Entry 6IRG (electron microscopy, 5.50 A resolution (low resolution: residue-level contacts below are approximate; hydrogen-bond / salt-bridge calls are withheld)); this record covers chains C and B of the 4 polymer chains in the assembly.

# Chain C
Protein: Glutamate receptor ionotropic, NMDA 1
From: Homo sapiens
UniProt: Q05586 (NMDZ1_HUMAN); numbering as in UniProt (aligned over 1-847)
Amino-acid sequence (847 residues; each row starts with the number of its first residue):
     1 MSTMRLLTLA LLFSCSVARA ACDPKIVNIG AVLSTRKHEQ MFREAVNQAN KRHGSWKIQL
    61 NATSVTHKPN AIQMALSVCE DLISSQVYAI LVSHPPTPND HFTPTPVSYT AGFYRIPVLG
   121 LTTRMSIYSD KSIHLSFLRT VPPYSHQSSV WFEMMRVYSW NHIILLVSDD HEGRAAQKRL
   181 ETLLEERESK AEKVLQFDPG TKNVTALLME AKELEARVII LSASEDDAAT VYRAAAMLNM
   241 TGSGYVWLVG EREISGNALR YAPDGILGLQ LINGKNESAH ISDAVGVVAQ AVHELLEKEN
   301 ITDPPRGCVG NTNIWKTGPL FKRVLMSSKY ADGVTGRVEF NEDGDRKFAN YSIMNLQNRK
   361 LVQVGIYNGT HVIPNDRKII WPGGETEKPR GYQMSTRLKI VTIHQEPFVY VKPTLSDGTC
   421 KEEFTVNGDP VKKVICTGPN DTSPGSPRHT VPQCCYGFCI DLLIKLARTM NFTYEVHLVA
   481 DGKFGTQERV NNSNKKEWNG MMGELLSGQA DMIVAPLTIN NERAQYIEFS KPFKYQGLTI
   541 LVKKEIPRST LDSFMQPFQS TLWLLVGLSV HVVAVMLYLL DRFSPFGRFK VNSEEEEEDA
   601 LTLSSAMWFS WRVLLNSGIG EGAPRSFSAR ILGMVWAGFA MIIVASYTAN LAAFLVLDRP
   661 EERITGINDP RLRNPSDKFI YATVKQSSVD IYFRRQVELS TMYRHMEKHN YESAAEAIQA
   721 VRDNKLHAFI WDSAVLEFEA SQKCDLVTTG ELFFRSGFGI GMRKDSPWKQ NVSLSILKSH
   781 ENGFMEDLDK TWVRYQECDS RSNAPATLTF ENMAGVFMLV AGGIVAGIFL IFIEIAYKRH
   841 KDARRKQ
Not modelled in the structure: 1-24, 549-552, 585-600, 623-625, 659-662, 803-808, 845-847
Disulfides: Cys79-Cys308, Cys420-Cys454, Cys436-Cys455
Differences from the reference sequence: engineered mutation Arg612 (Gly in Q05586)
Swiss-Prot annotation at these positions:
  - region: Leu603 to Pro624 (Pore-forming)
  - binding site (glycine): Pro516, Thr518, Arg523, Ser688, Asp732
  - glycosylation (N-linked (GlcNAc...) asparagine): Asn61, Asn203, Asn239, Asn276, Asn300, Asn350, Asn368, Asn440, Asn471, Asn491, Asn674, Asn771

# Chain B
Protein: Glutamate receptor ionotropic, NMDA 2A
From: Homo sapiens
UniProt: Q12879 (NMDE1_HUMAN); the construct has insertions or renumbered stretches relative to UniProt, so the offset changes along the chain: 1-538 = UniProt 1-538; 540-582 = UniProt 539-581; 598-841 = UniProt 598-841
Amino-acid sequence (841 residues; row label = number of the first residue in the row; note: 16 numbers in that range are skipped by the numbering (no residue carries them; nothing is unmodelled there); a row labelled like 582A-582P holds insertion residues (582A, then the next letters in order)):
     1 MGRVGYWTLL VLPALLVWRG PAPSAAAEKG PPALNIAVML GHSHDVTERE LRTLWGPEQA
    61 AGLPLDVNVV ALLMNRTDPK SLITHVCDLM SGARIHGLVF GDDTDQEAVA QMLDFISSHT
   121 FVPILGIHGG ASMIMADKDP TSTFFQFGAS IQQQATVMLK IMQDYDWHVF SLVTTIFPGY
   181 REFISFVKTT VDNSFVGWDM QNVITLDTSF EDAKTQVQLK KIHSSVILLY CSKDEAVLIL
   241 SEARSLGLTG YDFFWIVPSL VSGNTELIPK EFPSGLISVS YDDWDYSLEA RVRDGIGILT
   301 TAASSMLEKF SYIPEAKASC YGQMERPEVP MHTLHPFMVN VTWDGKDLSF TEEGYQVHPR
   361 LVVIVLNKDR EWEKVGKWEN HTLSLRHAVW PRYKSFSDCE PDDNHLSIVT LEEAPFVIVE
   421 DIDPLTETCV RNTVPCRKFV KINNSTNEGM NVKKCCKGFC IDILKKLSRT VKFTYDLYLV
   481 TNGKHGKKVN NVWNGMIGEV VYQRAVMAVG SLTINEERSE VVDFSVPFVE TGISVMVS
   540 RSNGTVSPSA FLEPFSASVW VMMFVMLLIV SAIAVFVFEY FSP
582A-582P VGYNRNLAKGKAPHGP
   598 SFTIGKAIWL LWGLVFNNSV PVQNPKGTTS KIMVSVWAFF AVIFLASYTA NLAAFMIQRR
   658 FVDQVTGLSD KKFQRPHDYS PPFRFGTVPN GSTERNIRNN YPYMHQYMTK FNQKGVEDAL
   718 VSLKTGKLDA FIYDAAVLNY KAGRDEGCKL VTIGSGYIFA TTGYGIALQK GSPWKRQIDL
   778 ALLQFVGDGE MEELETLWLT GICHNEKNEV MSSQLDIDNM AGVFYMLAAA MALSLITFIW
   838 EHLF
Not modelled in the structure: 1-33, 399, 540-555, 582A-582P, 614-624, 656, 759-765, 810-813
Disulfides: Cys87-Cys320, Cys436-Cys456
Differences from the reference sequence: engineered mutation Arg656 (Glu in Q12879), Arg657 (Glu in Q12879)
Swiss-Prot annotation at these positions:
  - region: Phe599 to Gln620 (Pore-forming)
  - binding site (Zn(2+)): His44, His128, Glu266, Asp282
  - binding site (L-glutamate): Ser511, Thr513, Arg518, Ser689, Thr690, Asp731
  - site: Asn614 (Functional determinant of NMDA receptors)
  - glycosylation (N-linked (GlcNAc...) asparagine): Asn75, Asn340, Asn380, Asn443, Asn444, Asn542, Asn687

# How chain C and chain B interact
Residue-residue contacts - 65 pairs, chain C then chain B:
  Glu188(C) - Arg773(B)
  Ile519(C) - Leu780(B)
  Asn520(C) - Leu780(B)
  Asn521(C) - Leu777(B)
  Asn521(C) - Leu780(B)
  Asn521(C) - Gln781(B)
  Ala524(C) - Leu780(B)
  Lys531(C) - Ser519(B)
  Tyr535(C) - Pro527(B)
  Tyr535(C) - Glu530(B)
  Met607(C) - Ile629(B)
  Trp608(C) - Thr625(B)
  Trp608(C) - Thr626(B)
  Trp608(C) - Ser627(B)
  Trp608(C) - Lys628(B)
  Trp608(C) - Ile629(B)
  Trp608(C) - Met630(B)
  Trp611(C) - Ile629(B)
  Trp611(C) - Ser632(B)
  Trp611(C) - Val633(B)
  Leu615(C) - Ile629(B)
  Leu615(C) - Ser632(B)
  Leu615(C) - Val633(B)
  Leu615(C) - Phe636(B)
  Ser617(C) - Ser632(B)
  Thr648(C) - Ala643(B)
  Leu651(C) - Ala643(B)
  Leu651(C) - Ala647(B)
  Leu655(C) - Ala647(B)
  Val656(C) - Ala647(B)
  Val656(C) - Gln655(B)
  Gln696(C) - Gly784(B)
  Phe754(C) - Gly784(B)
  Arg755(C) - Glu530(B)
  Arg755(C) - Val783(B)
  Leu774(C) - Ser519(B)
  Leu777(C) - Glu516(B)
  Leu777(C) - Ser519(B)
  His780(C) - Ala757(B)
  His780(C) - Thr758(B)
  Glu781(C) - Asn515(B)
  Glu781(C) - Glu516(B)
  Glu781(C) - Glu517(B)
  Glu781(C) - Asn693(B)
  Met785(C) - Thr758(B)
  Glu786(C) - Phe756(B)
  Glu786(C) - Ala757(B)
  Glu786(C) - Thr758(B)
  Thr809(C) - Ser557(B)
  Thr809(C) - Val558(B)
  Thr809(C) - Tyr645(B)
  Phe810(C) - Tyr645(B)
  Met813(C) - Val558(B)
  Met813(C) - Phe641(B)
  Val816(C) - Phe641(B)
  Phe817(C) - Met561(B)
  Phe817(C) - Met565(B)
  Val820(C) - Met565(B)
  Val820(C) - Trp634(B)
  Val820(C) - Phe637(B)
  Ile824(C) - Ile572(B)
  Ile824(C) - Trp634(B)
  Ile828(C) - Ile572(B)
  Arg839(C) - Tyr579(B)
  Arg839(C) - Pro582(B)
Also at the interface, not in a pair above, chain C (40 interface residues in all): Gln525, Glu528, Ala652, Lys778, Arg794, Ile831
Also at the interface, not in a pair above, chain B (50 interface residues in all): Ile514, Val569, Val576, Leu611, Ser644, Asn648, Ala650, Tyr754, Ile755, Asp785, Glu792

# In short
40 residues of chain C face 50 of chain B across their interface. Curated annotation (UniProt) lists 5
glycine-binding residues on chain C; 4 Zn2+-binding residues and 6 L-glutamate-binding residues on chain B.
Here chain C is Glutamate receptor ionotropic, NMDA 1 and chain B is Glutamate receptor ionotropic, NMDA 2A,
both from Homo sapiens. Entry 6IRG (Structure of the human GluN1/GluN2A NMDA receptor in the
glutamate/glycine-bound state at pH 6.3, Class II) was determined by electron microscopy together with 6IRA,
6IRF and 6IRH from the same study.
